Entry 3ZX8 (electron microscopy, 11.50 A resolution (very low resolution: no residue pairs are listed; an interface is given only as per-side residue counts)); this record covers chains A and B of the 3 polymer chains in the assembly.

[Chain A (and B)]
Protein: Capsid protein
Source organism: Turnip crinkle virus
Notes: chain B of this document is another copy of the same molecule, construct and numbering; everything in this record applies to it too
Reference sequence: P06663 (CAPSD_TCV); numbering as in UniProt; present here: 1-221, 225-246, 248-351
Chain sequence (347 residues; row label = number of the first residue in the row; note: 4 numbers in that range are skipped by the numbering (no residue carries them; nothing is unmodelled there)):
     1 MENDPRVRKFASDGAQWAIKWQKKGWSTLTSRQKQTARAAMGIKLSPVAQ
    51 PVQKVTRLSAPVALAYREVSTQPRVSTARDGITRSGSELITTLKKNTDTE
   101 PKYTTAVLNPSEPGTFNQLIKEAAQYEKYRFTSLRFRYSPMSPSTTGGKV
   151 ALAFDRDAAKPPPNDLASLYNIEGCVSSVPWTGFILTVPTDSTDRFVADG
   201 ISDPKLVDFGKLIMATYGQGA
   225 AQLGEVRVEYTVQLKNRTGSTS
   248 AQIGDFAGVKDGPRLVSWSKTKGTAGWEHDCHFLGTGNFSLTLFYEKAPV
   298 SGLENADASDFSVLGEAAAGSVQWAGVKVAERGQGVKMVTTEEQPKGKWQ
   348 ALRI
Unresolved in the structure: 1-80
Differences from the reference sequence: variant Trp346 (Leu in P06663)

[Interface between chain A and chain B]
At this resolution (12 A) residue pairs are not listed: 14 residues of chain A and 16 of chain B lie at the interface.

[Summary]
14 residues of chain A face 16 of chain B across their interface.
Chain A and chain B are both Capsid protein (Turnip crinkle virus); the structure, Cryo-EM reconstruction of
native and expanded Turnip Crinkle virus, was determined by electron microscopy together with 3ZX9 from the
same study.
